4Y9L - chains A and B; structure by X-ray diffraction, 2.27 A resolution.

== Chain A (and B) ==
Name: Protein ACDH-11, isoform b
Organism: Caenorhabditis elegans
Notes: EC 1.3.8.9; chain B of this document is another copy of the same molecule, construct and numbering; everything in this record applies to it too
UniProt: Q3T978 (Q3T978_CAEEL); residues 19-611 here correspond to UniProt positions 10-602 (UniProt number = residue number - 9)
Chain sequence (593 residues; numbered 19 to 611; the number before each row is that of its first residue):
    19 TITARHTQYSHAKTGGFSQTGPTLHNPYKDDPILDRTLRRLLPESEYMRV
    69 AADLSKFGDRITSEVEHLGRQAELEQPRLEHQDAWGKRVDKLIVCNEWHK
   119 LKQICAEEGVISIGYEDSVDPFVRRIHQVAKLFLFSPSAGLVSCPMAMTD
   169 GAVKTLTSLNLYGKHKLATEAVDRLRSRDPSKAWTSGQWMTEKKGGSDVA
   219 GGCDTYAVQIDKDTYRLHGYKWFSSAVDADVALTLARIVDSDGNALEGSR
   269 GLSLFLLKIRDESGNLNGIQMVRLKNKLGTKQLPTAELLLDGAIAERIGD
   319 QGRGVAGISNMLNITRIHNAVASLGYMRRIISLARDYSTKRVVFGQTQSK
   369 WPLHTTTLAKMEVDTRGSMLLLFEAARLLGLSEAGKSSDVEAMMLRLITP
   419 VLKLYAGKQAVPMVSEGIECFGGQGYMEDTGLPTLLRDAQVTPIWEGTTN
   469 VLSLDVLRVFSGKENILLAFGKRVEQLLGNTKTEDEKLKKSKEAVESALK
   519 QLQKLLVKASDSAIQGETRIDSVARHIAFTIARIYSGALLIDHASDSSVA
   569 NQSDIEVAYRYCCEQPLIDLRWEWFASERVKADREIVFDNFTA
Not modelled in the structure: 611 (chain B: fully traced)
Residues lining bound ligands:
  - FAD (flavin-adenine dinucleotide), molecule 1: Met166, Gln206, Trp207, Met208, Thr209, Gly213, Gly214, Ser215, Phe241, Ser242, Ser243, Lys295, Thr298, Thr303, Val459, Ile462, Trp463, Glu464, Gly465, Thr466, Asn468, Val469, Leu472
  - FAD, molecule 2: Arg359, Val361, Phe362, Gln366, Trp369, Leu371, His372, Glu437, Cys438, Phe439, Gly440, Gly441, Gln442, Tyr444, Met445
Reported in the primary citation:
  - catalytic residues: Glu464 (citing earlier work)

== How chain A and chain B interact ==
Pairs across the interface - 181 pairs, chain A then chain B:
  Lys31(A) with Leu307(B)
  Thr32(A) with Lys211(B), hydrogen bond (backbone-side chain); Tyr238(B)
  Phe35(A) with Lys211(B), hydrogen bond (backbone-side chain); Lys212(B)
  His43(A) with Thr610(B)
  Lys47(A) with Asn608(B)
  Asp48(A) with Asn608(B); Phe609(B); Thr610(B), hydrogen bond
  Asp49(A) with Asn608(B)
  Pro50(A) with Asp607(B); Asn608(B)
  Arg54(A) with Asp607(B), salt bridge
  Lys211(A) with Thr32(B), hydrogen bond (side chain-backbone); Phe35(B), hydrogen bond (side chain-backbone); Arg359(B), hydrogen bond (backbone-side chain)
  Lys212(A) with Phe35(B); Arg359(B), hydrogen bond (backbone-side chain)
  Gly213(A) with Arg359(B)
  Asp216(A) with Phe362(B), hydrogen bond (side chain-backbone)
  Tyr238(A) with Thr32(B)
  Trp240(A) with Gln442(B)
  Phe241(A) with Met445(B), hydrophobic
  Arg291(A) with Asp447(B), salt bridge
  Lys293(A) with Met445(B)
  Asn294(A) with Met445(B); Glu446(B), hydrogen bond (backbone-backbone); Asp447(B)
  Lys295(A) with Tyr444(B); Met445(B); Glu446(B)
  Leu296(A) with Tyr444(B), hydrogen bond (backbone-backbone); Glu446(B); Arg455(B)
  Gly297(A) with Tyr444(B), hydrogen bond (backbone-side chain)
  Thr298(A) with Tyr444(B)
  Leu307(A) with Lys31(B)
  Arg353(A) with Val605(B), hydrogen bond (side chain-backbone); Phe606(B); Asp607(B), hydrogen bond (side chain-backbone); Asn608(B); Phe609(B)
  Asp354(A) with Phe609(B)
  Ser356(A) with Phe606(B)
  Thr357(A) with Phe609(B)
  Arg359(A) with Lys211(B), hydrogen bond (side chain-backbone); Lys212(B), hydrogen bond (side chain-backbone); Gly213(B)
  Phe362(A) with Ser215(B); Asp216(B), hydrogen bond (backbone-side chain)
  Ser367(A) with Phe606(B)
  Lys368(A) with Arg602(B), hydrogen bond (backbone-side chain)
  Pro370(A) with Arg537(B); Asp539(B); Ser540(B); Val598(B), hydrophobic
  Leu371(A) with Asn468(B); Leu472(B), hydrophobic; Asp539(B); Ser540(B); Ala542(B), hydrophobic
  Thr373(A) with Val605(B)
  Thr374(A) with Ser540(B), hydrogen bond; Asp601(B), hydrogen bond
  Thr375(A) with Asn468(B), hydrogen bond
  Leu376(A) with Val605(B), hydrophobic
  Ala377(A) with Val605(B)
  Glu380(A) with Ile604(B)
  Arg384(A) with Ile604(B), hydrogen bond (side chain-backbone); Asp607(B), salt bridge
  Lys426(A) with Glu434(B), salt bridge; Glu437(B), salt bridge
  Val429(A) with Ser433(B)
  Ser433(A) with Val429(B); Gln458(B), hydrogen bond
  Glu434(A) with Lys426(B), salt bridge; Arg543(B), salt bridge
  Ile436(A) with Gln458(B)
  Glu437(A) with Lys426(B), salt bridge; Pro461(B); Thr466(B); Thr467(B), hydrogen bond
  Gly440(A) with Ile462(B)
  Gly441(A) with Phe241(B); Ile462(B)
  Gln442(A) with Trp240(B); Phe241(B)
  Tyr444(A) with Lys295(B); Leu296(B), hydrogen bond (backbone-backbone); Gly297(B), hydrogen bond (side chain-backbone); Thr298(B); Arg455(B), hydrogen bond (side chain-backbone); Asp456(B); Gln458(B); Val459(B)
  Met445(A) with Phe241(B), hydrophobic; Lys293(B); Asn294(B); Lys295(B)
  Glu446(A) with Asn294(B), hydrogen bond (backbone-backbone); Lys295(B); Leu296(B)
  Asp447(A) with Arg291(B), salt bridge; Asn294(B)
  Leu454(A) with Leu296(B), hydrophobic; Gln458(B)
  Arg455(A) with Leu296(B); Tyr444(B), hydrogen bond (backbone-side chain)
  Asp456(A) with Tyr444(B)
  Gln458(A) with Ser433(B), hydrogen bond; Ile436(B); Tyr444(B); Leu454(B)
  Val459(A) with Tyr444(B)
  Pro461(A) with Glu437(B)
  Ile462(A) with Gly440(B); Gly441(B)
  Thr466(A) with Glu437(B)
  Thr467(A) with Glu437(B), hydrogen bond
  Asn468(A) with Leu371(B); Thr375(B), hydrogen bond
  Leu472(A) with Leu371(B), hydrophobic
  Arg537(A) with Pro370(B)
  Asp539(A) with Pro370(B); Leu371(B)
  Ser540(A) with Pro370(B); Leu371(B); Thr374(B), hydrogen bond
  Arg543(A) with Thr375(B); Glu434(B), salt bridge
  Asn569(A) with Asp607(B)
  Gln570(A) with Glu603(B)
  Ser571(A) with Asp607(B)
  Glu574(A) with Ile604(B)
  Arg578(A) with Arg597(B); Ala600(B); Asp601(B), salt bridge; Ile604(B)
  Cys581(A) with Arg589(B), hydrogen bond (backbone-side chain)
  Glu582(A) with Arg589(B); Trp592(B), hydrogen bond; Arg597(B), salt bridge
  Arg589(A) with Cys581(B), hydrogen bond (side chain-backbone); Glu582(B)
  Trp592(A) with Glu582(B), hydrogen bond
  Arg597(A) with Arg578(B); Glu582(B), salt bridge
  Ala600(A) with Arg578(B)
  Asp601(A) with Thr374(B), hydrogen bond; Arg578(B), salt bridge
  Arg602(A) with Lys368(B), hydrogen bond (side chain-backbone)
  Ile604(A) with Glu380(B); Arg384(B), hydrogen bond (backbone-side chain); Arg578(B)
  Val605(A) with Arg353(B), hydrogen bond (backbone-side chain); Thr373(B); Leu376(B); Ala377(B)
  Phe606(A) with Arg353(B); Ser356(B); Ser367(B)
  Asp607(A) with Asp48(B); Pro50(B); Arg54(B), salt bridge; Arg353(B), hydrogen bond (backbone-side chain); Arg384(B), salt bridge; Asn569(B), hydrogen bond; Ser571(B), hydrogen bond
  Asn608(A) with Lys47(B); Asp48(B); Asp49(B), hydrogen bond (side chain-backbone); Pro50(B), hydrogen bond (side chain-backbone); Arg54(B); Arg353(B)
  Phe609(A) with His43(B); Asp48(B); Arg353(B); Asp354(B)
  Thr610(A) with His43(B); Asp48(B), hydrogen bond
Other interface residues (no listed pair), chain A (105 interface residues in all): Ala30, Ser36, Gly214, Lys299, Val360, Val361, Gly363, Val381, Pro430, Pro451, Ala542, His544, Val575, Glu591, Val598, Glu603
Other interface residues (no listed pair), chain B (102 interface residues in all): Ala30, Gly214, Thr357, Val360, Pro430, Pro451, His544, Gln570, Glu574, Val575, Tyr577, Gln583

== Summary ==
The interface between chain A and chain B involves 105 residues on one side and 102 on the other; the contacts
include 46 hydrogen bonds and 16 salt bridges. Among the polar pairs are Arg54(A)-Asp607(B),
Arg291(A)-Asp447(B) and Arg384(A)-Asp607(B). Ligands of chain A: flavin-adenine dinucleotide. The paper
reports the catalytic residue Glu464(A).
Chain A and chain B are both Protein ACDH-11, isoform b (Caenorhabditis elegans); the structure, Crystal
Structure of Caenorhabditis elegans ACDH-11, was determined by X-ray diffraction together with 4Y9J from the
same study.
